PDB entry 4N7S | X-ray diffraction, 2.10 A resolution | chains A and B

[Chain A]
Protein: Uncharacterized protein
Source organism: Pseudomonas aeruginosa
Reference sequence: Q9HYC5 (Q9HYC5_PSEAE); residue numbers follow UniProt; this construct covers 2-402
Chain sequence (401 residues; numbered 2 to 402; the number before each row is that of its first residue):
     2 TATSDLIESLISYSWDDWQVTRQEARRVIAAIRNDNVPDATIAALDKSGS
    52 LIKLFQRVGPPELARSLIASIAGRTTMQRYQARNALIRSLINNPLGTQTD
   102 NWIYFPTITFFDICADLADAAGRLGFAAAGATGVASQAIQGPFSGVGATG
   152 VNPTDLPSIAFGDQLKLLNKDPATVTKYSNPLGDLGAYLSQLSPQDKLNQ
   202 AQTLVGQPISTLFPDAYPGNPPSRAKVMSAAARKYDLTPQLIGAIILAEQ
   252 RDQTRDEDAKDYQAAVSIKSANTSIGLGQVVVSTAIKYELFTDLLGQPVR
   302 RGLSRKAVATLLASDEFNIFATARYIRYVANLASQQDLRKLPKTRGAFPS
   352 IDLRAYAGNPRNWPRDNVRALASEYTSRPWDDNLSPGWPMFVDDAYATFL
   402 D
Swiss-Prot annotation at these positions:
  - binding site (Ca(2+)): N181, D253, Q254, E258, E375, S378, R379, D382, N384
  - mutagenesis: D18 (D18A: Significant loss of membrane-binding affinity), E25 (E25A: Significant loss of membrane-binding affinity), E250 (E250Q: Displays significant diminished activity), D262 (D262A: Complete loss of enzymatic activity)
Bound ions: Zn2+ site 1 near E25 (its only coordinating residue here); Ca2+: N181, D253, Q254, E258, Q280; Zn2+ site 2: E258, D262 (shared with E126(B) of chain B); Zn2+ site 3: E375, S378, R379, D382, N384

[Chain B]
Protein: inhibitor
Source organism: Pseudomonas aeruginosa
Reference sequence: Q9HYC4 (Q9HYC4_PSEAE); numbering as in UniProt (aligned over 27-145)
Chain sequence (143 residues; numbered 3 to 145; the number before each row is that of its first residue):
     3 MGSSHHHHHHSSGENLYFQSHMSMTLTHPNGLVVERPVGFDARRSAEGFR
    53 FDEGGKLRNPRQLEVQRQDAPPPPDLASRRLGDGEARYKVEEDDGGSAGS
   103 EYRLWAAKPAGARWIVVSASEQSEDGEPTFALAWALLERARLQ
Not modelled in the structure: 3-25
Sequence notes: expression tag (3-26)
Swiss-Prot annotation at these positions:
  - binding site (Ca(2+)): E126
Bound ions: Zn2+ site 1 near E49 (its only coordinating residue here); Zn2+ site 2: E126 (shared with E258(A), D262(A) of chain A)

[Interface between chain A and chain B]
Pairs across the interface - 47 pairs, chain A then chain B:
  K171(A) - D127(B)
  K171(A) - E129(B)  hydrogen bond (side chain-backbone)
  N181(A) - R60(B)  hydrogen bond
  G184(A) - L59(B)
  L186(A) - K58(B)
  L186(A) - R60(B)
  E250(A) - R60(B)  salt bridge
  E250(A) - S99(B)  hydrogen bond
  D253(A) - R60(B)  salt bridge
  E258(A) - E126(B)
  K261(A) - E126(B)  salt bridge
  K261(A) - D127(B)  salt bridge
  D262(A) - E126(B)
  N273(A) - S102(B)
  N273(A) - E126(B)
  T274(A) - E126(B)
  S275(A) - S99(B)  hydrogen bond (side chain-backbone)
  S275(A) - E126(B)  hydrogen bond (backbone-side chain)
  Q280(A) - S99(B)
  V282(A) - G98(B)
  K288(A) - D96(B)  salt bridge
  Y376(A) - G98(B)
  Y376(A) - S99(B)  hydrogen bond (backbone-backbone)
  T377(A) - R60(B)  hydrogen bond
  T377(A) - G98(B)
  T377(A) - S99(B)  hydrogen bond (backbone-backbone)
  T377(A) - A100(B)  hydrogen bond (backbone-backbone)
  T377(A) - Q124(B)  hydrogen bond (backbone-side chain)
  S378(A) - G97(B)
  S378(A) - G98(B)
  S378(A) - E103(B)
  S378(A) - Q124(B)
  R379(A) - D95(B)  salt bridge
  R379(A) - D96(B)  hydrogen bond (side chain-backbone)
  R379(A) - G97(B)  hydrogen bond (backbone-backbone)
  R379(A) - G98(B)
  R379(A) - E103(B)  hydrogen bond (backbone-side chain)
  P380(A) - G97(B)
  S386(A) - L59(B)
  S386(A) - R60(B)  hydrogen bond (side chain-backbone)
  P387(A) - K58(B)
  P387(A) - L59(B)
  P387(A) - P62(B)
  G388(A) - K58(B)  hydrogen bond (backbone-backbone)
  G388(A) - L59(B)  hydrogen bond (backbone-backbone)
  W389(A) - R60(B)
  M391(A) - K58(B)
Other interface residues (no listed pair), chain A (28 interface residues in all): V176, G279, Y326
Other interface residues (no listed pair), chain B (17 interface residues in all): G101

[In short]
28 residues of chain A face 17 of chain B across their interface; the contacts include 16 hydrogen bonds and 6
salt bridges. Among the polar pairs are E250(A)-R60(B), D253(A)-R60(B) and K261(A)-E126(B).
Chain A is Uncharacterized protein and chain B is inhibitor, both from Pseudomonas aeruginosa; the structure,
Crystal structure of Tse3-Tsi3 complex with Zinc ion, was determined by X-ray diffraction together with 4M5E,
4M5F, 4N80 and 4N88 from the same study.
